6BBM - chains F and Z of the 11 polymer chains in the assembly; structure by electron microscopy, 4.10 A resolution (low resolution: residue-level contacts below are approximate; hydrogen-bond / salt-bridge calls are withheld).

== Chain F ==
Protein: Replicative DNA helicase
Source organism: Escherichia coli O111:NM
Notes: EC 3.6.4.12
UniProtKB: A0A365Q7M1 (A0A365Q7M1_ECOLX); residues 1-471 here = UniProt positions 1-471
Sequence (471 residues; numbered 1 to 471; the number before each row is that of its first residue):
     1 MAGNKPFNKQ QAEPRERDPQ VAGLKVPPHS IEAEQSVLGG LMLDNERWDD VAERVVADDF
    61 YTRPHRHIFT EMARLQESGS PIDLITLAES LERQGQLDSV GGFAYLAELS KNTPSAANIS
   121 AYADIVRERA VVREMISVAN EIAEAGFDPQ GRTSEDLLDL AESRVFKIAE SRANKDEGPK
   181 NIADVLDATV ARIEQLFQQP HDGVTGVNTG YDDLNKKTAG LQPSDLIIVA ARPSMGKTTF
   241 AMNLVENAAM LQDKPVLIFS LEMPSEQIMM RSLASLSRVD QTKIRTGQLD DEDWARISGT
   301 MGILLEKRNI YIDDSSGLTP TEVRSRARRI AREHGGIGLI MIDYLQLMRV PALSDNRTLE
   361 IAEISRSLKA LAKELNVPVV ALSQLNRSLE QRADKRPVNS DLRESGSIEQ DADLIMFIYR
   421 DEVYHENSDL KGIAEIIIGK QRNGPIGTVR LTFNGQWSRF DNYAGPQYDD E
Unresolved in the structure: 1-20, 469-471
Residues lining bound ligands:
  - ADP (adenosine-5'-diphosphate), molecule 1: Pro233, Ser234, Met235, Gly236, Lys237, Thr238, Thr239, Glu262, Met263, Arg271, Gln281, Phe453, Gly455
  - ADP, molecule 2: Gln410, Lys440, Arg442, Asn443, Gly444
Reported in the primary citation:
  - catalytic residues: Glu262
  - binding site for ADP: Lys440, Arg442

== Chain Z ==
Protein: Replication protein P
Source organism: Escherichia phage lambda
UniProtKB: P03689 (VRPP_LAMBD); residues 1-107 carry their UniProt numbers (107 of 233 residues fall inside the UniProt entry; the rest is not from it)
Sequence (233 residues; each row starts with the number of its first residue; X marks 126 residues of unknown identity (built as UNK)):
     1 MKNIAAQMVN FDREQMRRIA NNMPEQYDEK PQVQQVAQII NGVFSQLLAT FPASLANRDQ
    61 NEVNEIRRQW VLAFRENGIT TMEQVNAGMR VARRQNRPFL PSPGQFVXXX XXXXXXXXXX
   121 XXXXXXXXXX XXXXXXXXXX XXXXXXXXXX XXXXXXXXXX XXXXXXXXXX XXXXXXXXXX
   181 XXXXXXXXXX XXXXXXXXXX XXXXXXXXXX XXXXXXXXXX XXXXXXXXXX XXX
Unresolved in the structure: 1-110

== Chain F / chain Z interface ==
Chain F residues in contact with chain Z, 12 residues: Glu194, His201, Lys217, Gln391, Arg392, Ala393, Asp394, Arg396, Val398, Gly447, Thr448, Tyr468
The authors on this interface:
  - interface residues, chain F: Ala183(F)

== Overview ==
No residue of chain F is in contact with chain Z. Ligands of chain F: ADP. The paper reports the catalytic
residue Glu262(F); a binding site for ADP at Lys440(F) and Arg442(F).
Chain F is Replicative DNA helicase (Escherichia coli O111:NM) and chain Z is Replication protein P
(Escherichia phage lambda); the structure, Mechanisms of Opening and Closing of the Bacterial Replicative
Helicase: The DnaB Helicase and Lambda P ..., was determined by electron microscopy.
